4UW4 - chain A; structure by X-ray diffraction, 1.77 A resolution.

Chain A:
Name: Galectin-7
From: Homo sapiens
UniProtKB: P47929 (LEG7_HUMAN); residues 0-135 here correspond to UniProt positions 1-136 (UniProt number = residue number + 1)
Chain sequence (136 residues; each row starts with the number of its first residue; numbering starts at 0):
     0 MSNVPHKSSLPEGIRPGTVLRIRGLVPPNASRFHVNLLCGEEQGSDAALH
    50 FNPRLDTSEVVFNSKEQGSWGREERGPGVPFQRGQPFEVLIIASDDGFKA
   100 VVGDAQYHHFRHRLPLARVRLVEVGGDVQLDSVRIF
Disordered / not traced: 0-2
Swiss-Prot annotation at these positions:
  - binding site (a beta-D-galactoside): Trp69 to Gly75

Summary:
UniProt lists 7 beta-D-galactoside-binding residues.
Chain A is Galectin-7 (Homo sapiens); the structure, Human galectin-7 in complex with a galactose based
dendron D2-1, was determined by X-ray diffraction together with 4UW3, 4UW5 and 4UW6 from the same study.
